PDB entry 8WFN | electron microscopy, 4.48 A resolution (low resolution: residue-level contacts below are approximate; hydrogen-bond / salt-bridge calls are withheld) | chains B and D of the 8 polymer chains in the assembly

== Chain B ==
Protein: SIR2-like domain-containing protein
From: Bacillus subtilis
Chain sequence (1005 residues; row label = number of the first residue in the row):
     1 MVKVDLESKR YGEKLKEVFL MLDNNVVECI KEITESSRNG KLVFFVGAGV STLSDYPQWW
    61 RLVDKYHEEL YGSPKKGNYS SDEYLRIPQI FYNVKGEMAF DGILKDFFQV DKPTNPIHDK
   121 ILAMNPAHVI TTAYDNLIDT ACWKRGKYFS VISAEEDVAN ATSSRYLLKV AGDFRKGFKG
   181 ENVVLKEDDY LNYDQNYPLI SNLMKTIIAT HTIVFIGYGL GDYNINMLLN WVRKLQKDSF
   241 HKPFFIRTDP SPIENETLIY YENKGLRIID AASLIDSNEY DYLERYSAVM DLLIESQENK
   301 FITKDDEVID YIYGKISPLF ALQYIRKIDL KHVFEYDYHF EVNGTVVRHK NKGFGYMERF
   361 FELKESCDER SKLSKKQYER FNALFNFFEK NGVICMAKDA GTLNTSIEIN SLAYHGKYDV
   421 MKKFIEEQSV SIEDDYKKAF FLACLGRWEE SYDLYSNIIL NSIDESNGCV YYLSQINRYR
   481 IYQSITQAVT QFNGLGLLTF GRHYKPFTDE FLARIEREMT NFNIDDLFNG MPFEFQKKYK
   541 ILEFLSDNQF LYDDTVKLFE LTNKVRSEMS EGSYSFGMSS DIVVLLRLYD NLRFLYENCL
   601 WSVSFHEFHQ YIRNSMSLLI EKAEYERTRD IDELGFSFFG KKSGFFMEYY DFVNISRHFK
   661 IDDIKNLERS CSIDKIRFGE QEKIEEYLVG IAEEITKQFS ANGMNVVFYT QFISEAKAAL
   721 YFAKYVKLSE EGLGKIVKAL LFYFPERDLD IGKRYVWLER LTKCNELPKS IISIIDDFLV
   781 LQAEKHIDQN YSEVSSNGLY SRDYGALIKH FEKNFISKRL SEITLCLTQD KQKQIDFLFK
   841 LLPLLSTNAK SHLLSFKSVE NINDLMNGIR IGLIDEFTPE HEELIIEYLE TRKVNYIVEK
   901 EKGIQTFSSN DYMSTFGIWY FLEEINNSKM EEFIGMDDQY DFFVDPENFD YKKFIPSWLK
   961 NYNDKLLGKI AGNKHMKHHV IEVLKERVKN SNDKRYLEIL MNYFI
Not modelled in the structure: 1-21, 547, 639-641, 831, 844-846

== Chain D ==
Protein: tail tube protein(TTP)
From: Bacillus subtilis
Chain sequence (264 residues; each row starts with the number of its first residue):
     1 MKTVIQDTAD VYFKRKSDGK LVFTAEAQTA SFSQAISEEK LRGGIGNKPL YILKSEKEIN
    61 LTVKNAFFDL EWLAMTQGET IQEETKVKVF DREHGLIVDD TNKVTLKGKP VSDVTFYNKK
   121 GLTYKIAVST DGTYTIPTAF AAAKDKLTAV YQIEKVGRRL AIKASKFSER YEVEYRTIAY
   181 NPDTEEVYSD IYIQFPNVSP SGEFEMSLEN GNALAPEIKF EALADTDTDE MAVVIEASRD
   241 ENTAAPVEDT TGSTQSSDLG GTTE
Not modelled in the structure: 1-4, 34-51, 75-167, 178-189, 212-215, 237-264

== Interface between chain B and chain D ==
Pairs across the interface - 17 pairs, chain B then chain D:
  H339(B) - G211(D)
  H349(B) - G211(D)
  G572(B) - A30(D)
  G572(B) - S31(D)
  S573(B) - A30(D)
  Y574(B) - Q28(D)
  Y574(B) - T29(D)
  Y574(B) - A30(D)
  S575(B) - Q28(D)
  F576(B) - A27(D)
  F576(B) - Q28(D)
  F576(B) - T29(D)
  G577(B) - D7(D)
  M578(B) - Q28(D)
  D632(B) - F32(D)
  L634(B) - F32(D)
  F638(B) - T177(D)
Other interface residues (no listed pair), chain D (10 interface residues in all): K64

== Overview ==
12 residues of chain B and 10 residues of chain D are in contact.
Here chain B is SIR2-like domain-containing protein and chain D is tail tube protein(TTP), both from Bacillus
subtilis. Entry 8WFN (Cryo-EM structure of DSR2-TTP) was determined by electron microscopy.
